PDB entry 5N8F | X-ray diffraction, 1.38 A resolution | chain A

== Chain A ==
Protein: Copper-containing nitrite reductase
Organism: Achromobacter cycloclastes
Notes: EC 1.7.2.1
UniProt: P25006 (NIR_ACHCY); residues 7-340 here correspond to UniProt positions 45-378 (UniProt number = residue number + 38)
Chain sequence (334 residues; row label = number of the first residue in the row):
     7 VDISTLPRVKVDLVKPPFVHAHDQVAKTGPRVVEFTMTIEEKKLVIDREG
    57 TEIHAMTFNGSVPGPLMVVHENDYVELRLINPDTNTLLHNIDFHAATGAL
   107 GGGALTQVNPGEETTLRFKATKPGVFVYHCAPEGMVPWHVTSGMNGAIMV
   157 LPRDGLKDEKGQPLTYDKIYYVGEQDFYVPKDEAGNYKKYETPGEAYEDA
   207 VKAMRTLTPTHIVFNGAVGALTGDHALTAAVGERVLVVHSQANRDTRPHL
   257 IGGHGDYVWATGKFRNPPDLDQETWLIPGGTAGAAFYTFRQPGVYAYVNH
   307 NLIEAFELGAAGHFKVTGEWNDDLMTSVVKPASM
Unresolved in the structure: 7
Bound ions: Cu ion site 1: His95, Cys136, His145, Met150; Cu ion site 2: His100, His135, His306
Curated features (UniProtKB/Swiss-Prot):
  - binding site (Cu cation): His95, His100, His135, Cys136, His145, Met150, His306
From the paper describing this entry:
  - Cu ion coordination: His100, His135, His306
  - Cu ion coordination through a water molecule: Asp98
  - self-association interface (contacts with another copy of this molecule); pairs are residue here / residue on that copy: Asp98-His255 (water-mediated contact)
  - catalytic residues: Asp98, His255 (citing earlier work)
  - conformationally variable residues (order/disorder transition, side-chain flip): Lys194 to Ala202, Ile257

== In short ==
His95, Cys136, His145 and Met150 form the Cu ion site 1. His100, His135 and His306 coordinate Cu ion site 2.
UniProt lists 7 Cu cation-binding residues. The paper reports catalytic residues Asp98 and His255; Cu ion
coordination by His100, His135 and His306.
Chain A is Copper-containing nitrite reductase (Achromobacter cycloclastes); the structure, Serial Cu nitrite
reductase structures at elevated cryogenic temperature, 240K. Dataset 1, was determined by X-ray diffraction,
deposited together with 5N8G, 5N8H and 5N8I.
